8HLA - chains B and K of the 12 polymer chains in the assembly; structure by electron microscopy, 2.81 A resolution.

# Chain B
Name: Peroxiredoxin
Organism: Thermococcus kodakarensis KOD1
Notes: EC 1.11.1.24
UniProtKB: Q5JF30 (TDXH_THEKO); residues 1-216 here = UniProt positions 1-216
Sequence (216 residues; numbered 1 to 216; the number before each row is that of its first residue):
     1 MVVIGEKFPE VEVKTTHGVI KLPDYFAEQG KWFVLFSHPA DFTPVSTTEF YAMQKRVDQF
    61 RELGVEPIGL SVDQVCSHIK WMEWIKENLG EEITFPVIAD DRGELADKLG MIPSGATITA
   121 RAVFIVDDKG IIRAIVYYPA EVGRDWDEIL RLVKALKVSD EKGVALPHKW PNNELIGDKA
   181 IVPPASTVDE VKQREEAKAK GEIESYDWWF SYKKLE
Disordered / not traced: 216
Construct notes: engineered mutation Ser-46 (Cys in Q5JF30), Cys-76 (Phe in Q5JF30), Ser-205 (Cys in Q5JF30), Ser-211 (Cys in Q5JF30)
Swiss-Prot annotation at these positions:
  - binding site (substrate): Arg-121
Covalently attached groups: 1-naphthalen-2-ylethanone (FL3) linked to Cys-76
Ligand contacts: 1-naphthalen-2-ylethanone (FL3): Phe-42, Ser-77, Lys-80

# Chain K
Name: Peroxiredoxin
Organism: Thermococcus kodakarensis KOD1
Notes: EC 1.11.1.24
UniProtKB: Q5JF30 (TDXH_THEKO); residue numbers follow UniProt; this construct covers 1-216
Sequence (216 residues; numbered 1 to 216; the number before each row is that of its first residue):
     1 MVVIGEKFPE VEVKTTHGVI KLPDYFAEQG KWFVLFSHPA DCTPVSTTEF YAMQKRVDQF
    61 RELGVEPIGL SVDQVFSHIK WMEWIKENLG EEITFPVIAD DRGELADKLG MIPSGATITA
   121 RAVFIVDDKG IIRAIVYYPA EVGRDWDEIL RLVKALKVSD EKGVALPHKW PNNELIGDKA
   181 IVPPASTVDE VKQREEAKAK GEIESYDWWF SYKKLE
Disordered / not traced: 216
Construct notes: engineered mutation Cys-42 (Phe in Q5JF30), Ser-46 (Cys in Q5JF30), Ser-205 (Cys in Q5JF30), Ser-211 (Cys in Q5JF30)
Swiss-Prot annotation at these positions:
  - binding site (substrate): Arg-121
Covalently attached groups: 1-naphthalen-2-ylethanone (FL3) linked to Cys-42
Ligand contacts:
  - 1-naphthalen-2-ylethanone (FL3), molecule 1: Asp-41, Ser-77, Lys-80, Trp-81, Glu-83, Trp-84
  - 1-naphthalen-2-ylethanone (FL3), molecule 2: Thr-43, Pro-44, Trp-84
  - 1-naphthalen-2-ylethanone (FL3), molecule 3: Ser-159, Gly-163, Val-164, Ala-165, Ile-181, Val-182, Pro-183, Pro-184

# Chain B / chain K interface
Contacting residue pairs - 12 pairs, chain B then chain K:
  Ala-40(B) / Phe-76(K)  hydrophobic
  Ala-40(B) / Lys-80(K)
  Asp-41(B) / Lys-80(K)  hydrogen bond (backbone-side chain)
  Thr-43(B) / Lys-80(K)
  Val-72(B) / Gln-74(K)
  Arg-102(B) / Val-72(K)
  Arg-102(B) / Arg-102(K)
  Arg-102(B) / Thr-117(K)  hydrogen bond (side chain-backbone)
  Arg-102(B) / Ile-118(K)
  Glu-104(B) / Arg-102(K)  salt bridge
  Thr-117(B) / Gln-74(K)
  Ile-118(B) / Phe-76(K)  hydrophobic
Interface residues without a listed pair, chain B (10 interface residues in all): Phe-42, Gln-74
Interface residues without a listed pair, chain K (9 interface residues in all): Ala-40, Asp-101

# In short
Chain B and chain K form an interface of 10 and 9 residues respectively; the contacts include 2 hydrogen bonds
and 1 salt bridge. Among the polar pairs are Glu-104(B)/Arg-102(K), Asp-41(B)/Lys-80(K) and
Arg-102(B)/Thr-117(K). Ligands of chain K: 1-naphthalen-2-ylethanone. 1-naphthalen-2-ylethanone is covalently
linked to Cys-76(B).
Here chain B is Peroxiredoxin and chain K is Peroxiredoxin, both from Thermococcus kodakarensis KOD1. Entry
8HLA (Heteromeric ring comprised of peroxiredoxin from Thermococcus kodakaraensis (TkPrx)
F42C/C46S/C205S/C211S mutant modified with 2-(bromoacetyl)naphthalene (Naph@TkPrx*F42C) and ...) was
determined by electron microscopy together with 8HH0 from the same study.
